Entry 4GG6 (X-ray diffraction, 3.20 A resolution); this record covers chains A and J of the 5 polymer chains in the assembly.

Chain A:
Name: HLA class II histocompatibility antigen, DQ alpha 1 chain
Source organism: Homo sapiens
Notes: fragment: extracellular domains
UniProt: P01909 (DQA1_HUMAN); residues -1 to 181 here correspond to UniProt positions 24-206 (UniProt number = residue number + 25)
Chain sequence (192 residues; row label = number of the first residue in the row; numbers below 1 keep their minus sign (Glu-1 is residue -1)):
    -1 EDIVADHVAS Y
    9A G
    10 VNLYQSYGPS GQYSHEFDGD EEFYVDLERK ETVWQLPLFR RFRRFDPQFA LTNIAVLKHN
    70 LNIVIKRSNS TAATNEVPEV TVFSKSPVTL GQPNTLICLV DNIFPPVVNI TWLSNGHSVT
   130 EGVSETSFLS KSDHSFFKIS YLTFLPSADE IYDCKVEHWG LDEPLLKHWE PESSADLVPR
Not modelled in the structure: -1, 158-159, 181-189
Construct notes: expression tag (182-189)
Curated features (UniProtKB/Swiss-Prot):
  - region: Glu179 to Glu181 (Connecting peptide)
  - glycosylation (N-linked (GlcNAc...) asparagine): Asn78, Asn118
Disulfide bonds: Cys107-Cys163
Covalent attachments: N-acetylglucosamine (NAG) linked to Asn78, Asn118

Chain J:
Name: Peptide from Alpha/beta-gliadin MM1
Notes: fragment: deamidated alpha-i gliadin peptide
UniProt: P18573 (GDA9_WHEAT); residues -3 to 14 here correspond to UniProt positions 243-260 (UniProt number = residue number + 246)
Chain sequence (18 residues; numbered -3 to 14; the number before each row is that of its first residue; numbers below 1 keep their minus sign (Gln-3 is residue -3)):
    -3 QQYPSGEGSF QPSQENPQ
Not modelled in the structure: -3 to 0, 14
Construct notes: engineered mutation Glu3 (Gln249 in P18573), Glu11 (Gln257 in P18573)

Interface between chain A and chain J:
Pairs across the interface (22; chain A residue first):
  Tyr9(A) - Phe6(J)  hydrogen bond (backbone-backbone)
  Tyr22(A) - Ser5(J)
  His24(A) - Gly4(J)
  His24(A) - Ser5(J)
  Trp43(A) - Glu3(J)
  Arg52(A) - Glu3(J)  salt bridge
  Arg53(A) - Gly2(J)
  Arg53(A) - Glu3(J)  hydrogen bond (backbone-backbone)
  Phe54(A) - Ser5(J)
  Asn62(A) - Phe6(J)  hydrogen bond (side chain-backbone)
  Asn62(A) - Gln7(J)
  Asn62(A) - Pro8(J)
  Val65(A) - Pro8(J)
  His68(A) - Glu11(J)  hydrogen bond (side chain-backbone)
  Asn69(A) - Ser9(J)  hydrogen bond (side chain-backbone)
  Asn69(A) - Gln10(J)
  Asn69(A) - Glu11(J)  hydrogen bond (side chain-backbone)
  Ile72(A) - Glu11(J)
  Ile72(A) - Asn12(J)
  Ile72(A) - Pro13(J)
  Val73(A) - Glu11(J)
  Arg76(A) - Glu11(J)  salt bridge
Other interface residues (no listed pair), chain A (18 interface residues in all): Glu31, Phe58, Thr61, Leu66

Summary:
Chain A and chain J form an interface of 18 and 12 residues respectively; the contacts include 6 hydrogen
bonds and 2 salt bridges. Among the polar pairs are Arg52(A)-Glu3(J), Arg76(A)-Glu11(J) and Asn62(A)-Phe6(J).
N-acetylglucosamine is covalently linked to Asn78(A) and Asn118(A).
Chain A is HLA class II histocompatibility antigen, DQ alpha 1 chain (Homo sapiens) and chain J is Peptide
from Alpha/beta-gliadin MM1; the structure, Protein complex, was determined by X-ray diffraction, deposited
together with 4GG8.
